PDB entry 3ZLG | X-ray diffraction, 2.10 A resolution | chain A

[Chain A]
Molecule: Enolase
From: Streptococcus pyogenes MGAS10394
Notes: EC 4.2.1.11
UniProt: Q5XD01 (ENO_STRP6); residue numbers follow UniProt; this construct covers 1-435
Amino-acid sequence (455 residues; each row starts with the number of its first residue; numbers below 1 keep their minus sign (Met-19 is residue -19)):
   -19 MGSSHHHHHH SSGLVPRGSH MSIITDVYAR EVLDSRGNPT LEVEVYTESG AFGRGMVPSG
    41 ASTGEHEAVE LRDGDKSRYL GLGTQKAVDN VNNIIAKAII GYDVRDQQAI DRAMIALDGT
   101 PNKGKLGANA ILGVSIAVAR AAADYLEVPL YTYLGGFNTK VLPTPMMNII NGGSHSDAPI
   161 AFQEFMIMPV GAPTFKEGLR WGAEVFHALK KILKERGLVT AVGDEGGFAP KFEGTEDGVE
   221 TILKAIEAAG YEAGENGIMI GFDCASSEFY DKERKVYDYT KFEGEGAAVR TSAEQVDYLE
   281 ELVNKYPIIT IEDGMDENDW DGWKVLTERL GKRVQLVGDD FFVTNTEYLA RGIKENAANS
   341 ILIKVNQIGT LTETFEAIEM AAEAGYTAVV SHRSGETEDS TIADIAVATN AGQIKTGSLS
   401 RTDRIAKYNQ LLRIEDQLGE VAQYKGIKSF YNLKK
Disordered / not traced: -19 to 0, 434-435
Differences from the reference sequence: expression tag (-19 to 0); engineered mutation Ala362 (Lys in Q5XD01)
Curated features (UniProtKB/Swiss-Prot):
  - active site: Glu205 (Proton donor), Lys344 (Proton acceptor)
  - binding site ((2R)-2-phosphoglycerate): Gln163, Lys344, Arg373, Ser374, Lys395
  - binding site (Mg(2+)): Asp243, Glu292, Asp319
  - site (Important for binding of plasminogen): Lys428, Lys434, Lys435

[Overview]
Curated annotation (UniProt) lists active-site residues Glu205 and Lys344, 5 (2R)-2-phosphoglycerate-binding
residues and 3 Mg2+-binding residues.
Chain A is Enolase (Streptococcus pyogenes MGAS10394); the structure, Structure of group A Streptococcal
enolase K362A mutant, was determined by X-ray diffraction (same publication as 3ZLF and 3ZLH).
